Entry 2W8J (X-ray diffraction, 1.50 A resolution); this record covers chain A.

Chain A:
Name: Serine palmitoyltransferase
Organism: Sphingomonas paucimobilis
UniProtKB: Q93UV0 (Q93UV0_PSEPA); residues 2-420 here = UniProt positions 2-420
Sequence (427 residues; row label = number of the first residue in the row):
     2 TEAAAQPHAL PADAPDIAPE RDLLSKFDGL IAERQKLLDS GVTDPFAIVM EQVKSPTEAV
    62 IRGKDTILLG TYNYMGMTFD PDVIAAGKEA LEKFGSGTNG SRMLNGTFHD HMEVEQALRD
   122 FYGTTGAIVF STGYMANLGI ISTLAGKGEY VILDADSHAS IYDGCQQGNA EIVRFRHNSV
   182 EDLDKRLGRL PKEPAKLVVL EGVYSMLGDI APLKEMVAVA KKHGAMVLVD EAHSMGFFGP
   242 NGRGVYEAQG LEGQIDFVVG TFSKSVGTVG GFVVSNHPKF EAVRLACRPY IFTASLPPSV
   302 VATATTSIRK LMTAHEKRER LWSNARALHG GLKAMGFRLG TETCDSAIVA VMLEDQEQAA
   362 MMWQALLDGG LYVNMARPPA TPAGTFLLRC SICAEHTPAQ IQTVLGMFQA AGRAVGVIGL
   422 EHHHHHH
Unresolved in the structure: 2-21, 421-428
Curated features (UniProtKB/Swiss-Prot):
  - binding site (pyridoxal 5'-phosphate): G134, Y135, H234, T262, S264
  - modified residue: K265 (N6-(pyridoxal phosphate)lysine)
Ligand contacts: pyridoxyl-serine-5-monophosphate (PLS; [3-hydroxy-2-methyl-5-phosphonooxymethyl-pyridin-4-ylmethyl]-serine): N100, G101, S102, T133, G134, Y135, N138, H159, S161, E202, S206, D231, A233, H234, T262, S264, K265, G271, I292, F293, T294, A295, R378
Reported in the primary citation:
  - binding site for pyridoxyl-serine-5-monophosphate: G134, H159, D231, H234, T262, S264, K265, T294, R378
  - conformationally variable residues (loop rearrangement, side-chain flip): F47, Y73, M104, L105 to N106, K265, R378, P379
  - self-association interface (contacts with another copy of this molecule); pairs are residue here / residue on that copy: N100-K265, R378-L105
  - catalytic residues: K265, R378
  - contacts within the chain: Y73-R390
  - specificity-determining residues: S102, R378 (proposed by the authors, not directly observed)
  - mutagenesis - N100C: unchanged catalytic activity
  - mutagenesis - N100W, N100Y, R378A, R378N (40-fold): decreased catalytic activity
  - interface residues: N100, R378

Summary:
Bound to chain A: pyridoxyl-serine-5-monophosphate. UniProt lists 5 pyridoxal 5'-phosphate-binding residues.
The paper reports catalytic residues K265 and R378; N100W, N100Y and R378A, among others, reduce catalytic
activity; 5 substitutions were tested in all.
Chain A is Serine palmitoyltransferase (Sphingomonas paucimobilis); the structure, SPT with PLP-ser, was
determined by X-ray diffraction together with 2W8T, 2W8U, 2W8V and 2W8W from the same study.
